Entry 9C1H (electron microscopy, 2.88 A resolution); this record covers chains w and x of the 43 polymer chains in the assembly.

# Chain w (and x)
Name: Outer capsid glycoprotein VP7
From: Simian rotavirus A strain RRV
Notes: chain x of this document is another copy of the same molecule, construct and numbering; everything in this record applies to it too
Reference sequence: P12476 (VP7_ROTRH); residue numbers follow UniProt; this construct covers 1-326
Amino-acid sequence (326 residues; row label = number of the first residue in the row):
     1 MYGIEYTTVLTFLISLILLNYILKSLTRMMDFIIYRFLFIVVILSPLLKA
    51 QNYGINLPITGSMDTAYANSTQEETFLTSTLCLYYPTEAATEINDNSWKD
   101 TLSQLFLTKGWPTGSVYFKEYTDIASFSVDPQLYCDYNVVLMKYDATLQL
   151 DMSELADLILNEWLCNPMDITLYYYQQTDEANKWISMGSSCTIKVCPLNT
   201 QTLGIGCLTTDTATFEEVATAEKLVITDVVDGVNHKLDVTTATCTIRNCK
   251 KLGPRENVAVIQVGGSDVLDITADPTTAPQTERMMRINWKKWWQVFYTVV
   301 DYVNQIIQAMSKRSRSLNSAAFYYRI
Disordered / not traced: 1-50 (chain x: 1-55)
Disulfide bonds: Cys82-Cys135, Cys165-Cys249, Cys191-Cys244, Cys196-Cys207
Covalent attachments: N-acetylglucosamine (NAG) linked to Asn69
Ion coordination: Ca2+ site 1: Asp95 (shared with 3 residues of chain y); Ca2+ site 2: Asp151, Glu154, Glu222, Leu224; Ca2+ site 3: Gln177, Asp228, Val229, Asp231 (shared with Asp301(x) of chain x); Ca2+ site 4: Gly206, Thr214, Glu216 (shared with Asp95(x) of chain x); Ca2+ site 5: Asp270, Thr272, Asp274, Thr277; Ca2+ site 6: Asp301 (shared with 4 residues of chain y)

# How chain w and chain x interact
Pairs across the interface (61; chain w residue first):
  Gln149(w) - Gly265(x)  hydrogen bond (side chain-backbone)
  Gln149(w) - Asn288(x)  hydrogen bond
  Leu150(w) - Asn288(x)
  Leu150(w) - Trp289(x)
  Leu150(w) - Lys290(x)
  Asp151(w) - Lys290(x)  salt bridge
  Ser153(w) - Asn288(x)  hydrogen bond
  Glu180(w) - Tyr302(x)  hydrogen bond (backbone-side chain)
  Lys183(w) - Tyr302(x)  hydrogen bond
  Val195(w) - Tyr297(x)  hydrophobic
  Pro197(w) - Tyr297(x)
  Ile205(w) - Thr101(x)  hydrogen bond (backbone-side chain)
  Ile205(w) - Gln104(x)
  Gly206(w) - Asp95(x)
  Gly206(w) - Ser97(x)
  Glu216(w) - Asp95(x)
  Glu216(w) - Trp293(x)
  Glu216(w) - Tyr297(x)
  Glu217(w) - Lys291(x)
  Glu217(w) - Trp293(x)
  Val218(w) - Lys291(x)
  Val218(w) - Tyr297(x)  hydrophobic
  Thr220(w) - Lys291(x)
  Glu222(w) - Lys290(x)  salt bridge
  Ile226(w) - Gln294(x)
  Thr227(w) - Gln294(x)
  Asp228(w) - Gln294(x)  hydrogen bond (backbone-side chain)
  Asp228(w) - Tyr297(x)
  Asp228(w) - Thr298(x)
  Asp228(w) - Asp301(x)
  Asp228(w) - Tyr302(x)
  Val229(w) - Tyr297(x)  hydrophobic
  Val229(w) - Asp301(x)
  Val230(w) - Leu105(x)  hydrophobic
  Val230(w) - Lys109(x)
  Val230(w) - Val300(x)  hydrophobic
  Val230(w) - Asp301(x)
  Asp231(w) - Thr108(x)
  Asp231(w) - Lys109(x)
  Asp231(w) - Asp301(x)  hydrogen bond (backbone-side chain)
  Val233(w) - Leu105(x)  hydrophobic
  Val233(w) - Thr108(x)
  Ser266(w) - Ser266(x)  hydrogen bond
  Asp267(w) - Ser266(x)  hydrogen bond (backbone-side chain)
  Asp267(w) - Arg286(x)
  Val268(w) - Gly265(x)
  Val268(w) - Arg286(x)
  Val268(w) - Asn288(x)
  Asp270(w) - Arg286(x)
  Asp270(w) - Asn288(x)
  Ala273(w) - Tyr302(x)
  Asp274(w) - Tyr302(x)
  Asp274(w) - Gln305(x)
  Pro275(w) - Met285(x)
  Pro275(w) - Arg286(x)
  Pro275(w) - Ile287(x)  hydrophobic
  Pro275(w) - Tyr302(x)
  Pro275(w) - Ile306(x)  hydrophobic
  Thr276(w) - Glu282(x)
  Thr276(w) - Met285(x)
  Thr276(w) - Gln305(x)
Also at the interface, not in a pair above, chain w (32 interface residues in all): Ala219, Leu269
Also at the interface, not in a pair above, chain x (28 interface residues in all): Gly264, Ala309

# Overview
32 residues of chain w face 28 of chain x across their interface, with 10 hydrogen bonds and 2 salt bridges.
Polar pairs include Asp151(w)-Lys290(x), Glu222(w)-Lys290(x) and Gln149(w)-Gly265(x). N-acetylglucosamine is
covalently linked to Asn69(w). Asp151(w), Glu154(w), Glu222(w) and Leu224(w) coordinate Ca2+ site 2.
Both chains are Outer capsid glycoprotein VP7 (Simian rotavirus A strain RRV). Entry 9C1H (Rhesus rotavirus
(upright structure at 2.88 Angstrom resolution)) was determined by electron microscopy.
